PDB entry 6J5A | electron microscopy, 4.35 A resolution (low resolution: residue-level contacts below are approximate; hydrogen-bond / salt-bridge calls are withheld) | chains d and a of the 18 polymer chains in the assembly

Chain d:
Name: ATP synthase subunit d, mitochondrial
From: Sus scrofa
UniProtKB: A0A287B4I0 (A0A287B4I0_PIG); residues 126-149 here correspond to UniProt positions 127-150 (UniProt number = residue number + 1)
Amino-acid sequence (24 residues; row label = number of the first residue in the row):
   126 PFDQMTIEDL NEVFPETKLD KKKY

Chain a:
Name: ATP synthase subunit a
From: Sus scrofa
UniProtKB: Q35915 (ATP6_PIG); residues 1-226 here = UniProt positions 1-226
Amino-acid sequence (226 residues; each row starts with the number of its first residue):
     1 MNENLFASFI APTMMGLPIV TLIIMFPSLL FPTPKRLINN RTISIQQWLI QLTSKQMMAI
    61 HNQKGQTWSL MLMSLIMFIG STNILGLLPH SFTPTTQLSM NLGMAIPLWS ATVFTGFRYK
   121 TKTSLAHFLP QGTPALLIPM LVIIETISLF IQPVALAVRL TANITAGHLL IHLIGGATLA
   181 LLNINTMTAF ITFTILILLT ILEFAVALIQ AYVFTLLVSL YLHDNT
Not modelled in the structure: 1, 225-226

How chain d and chain a interact:
Residue-residue contacts - 6 pairs, chain d then chain a:
  D128(d) with I38(a)
  Q129(d) with I38(a)
  T131(d) with L37(a)
  I132(d) with R36(a)
  L135(d) with L37(a)
  Y149(d) with M58(a)
Also at the interface, not in a pair above, chain d (7 interface residues in all): K148
Also at the interface, not in a pair above, chain a (5 interface residues in all): K35

Overview:
7 residues of chain d and 5 residues of chain a are in contact.
Here chain d is ATP synthase subunit d, mitochondrial and chain a is ATP synthase subunit a, both from Sus
scrofa. Entry 6J5A (Cryo-EM structure of the mammalian DP-state ATP synthase FO section) was determined by
electron microscopy (same publication as 6J54).
